PDB entry 4U5W | X-ray diffraction, 1.86 A resolution | chains A and C of the 4 polymer chains in the assembly

[Chain A (and C)]
Name: Protein Nef
Source organism: Human immunodeficiency virus type 1
Notes: chain C of this document is another copy of the same molecule, construct and numbering; everything in this record applies to it too
UniProtKB: P03407 (NEF_HV1A2); residues 62-209 here = UniProt positions 62-209
Chain sequence (149 residues; numbered 61 to 209; the number before each row is that of its first residue):
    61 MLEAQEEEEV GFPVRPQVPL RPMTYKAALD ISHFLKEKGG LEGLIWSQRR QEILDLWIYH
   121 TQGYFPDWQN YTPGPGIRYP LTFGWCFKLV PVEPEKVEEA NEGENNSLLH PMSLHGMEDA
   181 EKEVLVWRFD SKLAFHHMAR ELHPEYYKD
Not modelled in the structure: 61-71, 162-182, 209 (chain C: 61-70, 155-181, 209)
Differences from the reference sequence: initiating methionine (61)
UniProt features mapped onto this chain:
  - region: Glu66 to Glu69 (Acidic), Pro73 to Pro82 (SH3-binding), Glu112 to Trp128 (Mediates dimerization, Nef-PTE1 interaction), Val152 to Val184 (Binding to ATP6V1H)
  - motif: Pro76 to Pro79 (PxxP), Leu168, Leu169 (Dileucine internalization motif), Glu178, Asp179 (Diacidic)
  - mutagenesis: Arg75 (R75T: Complete loss of viral replication. Incapacity to trigger cellular activation, probably due to reduced interaction with the TCR environment), Ser107 (S107A: No effect), Leu168 to Leu169 (Partial loss of binding to NBP1), Glu178 to Asp179 (Partial loss of binding to NBP1)

[How chain A and chain C interact]
Pairs across the interface (32):
  Phe72(A) - Phe125(C)
  Val74(A) - Leu116(C)  hydrophobic
  Val74(A) - Tyr119(C)  hydrophobic
  Val74(A) - Phe125(C)  hydrophobic
  Val74(A) - Pro126(C)
  Phe94(A) - Arg109(C)
  Gly99(A) - Ser107(C)  hydrogen bond (backbone-side chain)
  Gly99(A) - Arg109(C)
  Gly99(A) - Arg110(C)
  Gly100(A) - Arg110(C)  hydrogen bond (backbone-side chain)
  Glu102(A) - Arg110(C)
  Leu104(A) - Leu104(C)  hydrophobic
  Leu104(A) - Arg110(C)
  Ser107(A) - Gly99(C)  hydrogen bond (side chain-backbone)
  Arg109(A) - Phe94(C)
  Arg109(A) - Gly99(C)
  Arg110(A) - Gly99(C)  hydrogen bond (side chain-backbone)
  Arg110(A) - Gly100(C)  hydrogen bond (side chain-backbone)
  Arg110(A) - Leu104(C)
  Ile113(A) - Ile113(C)  hydrophobic
  Ile113(A) - Trp117(C)
  Leu116(A) - Trp117(C)
  Leu116(A) - His120(C)
  Trp117(A) - Ile113(C)  hydrophobic
  Trp117(A) - Leu116(C)
  Tyr119(A) - Val74(C)  hydrophobic
  His120(A) - Leu116(C)
  His120(A) - His120(C)  hydrogen bond
  Phe125(A) - Gly71(C)
  Phe125(A) - Phe72(C)  hydrophobic
  Phe125(A) - Val74(C)  hydrophobic
  Pro126(A) - Val74(C)
Interface residues without a listed pair, chain A (20 interface residues in all): Pro73, Gln77, Leu101
Interface residues without a listed pair, chain C (19 interface residues in all): Gln77, Glu102

[Summary]
20 residues of chain A and 19 residues of chain C are in contact, with 6 hydrogen bonds. Polar pairs include
Gly99(A)-Ser107(C), Gly100(A)-Arg110(C) and Arg110(A)-Gly99(C). From UniProt: 6 mutagenesis sites on chain A.
Chain A and chain C are both Protein Nef (Human immunodeficiency virus type 1); the structure, Crystal
Structure of HIV-1 Nef-SF2 Core Domain in Complex with the Src Family Kinase Hck SH3-SH2 ..., was determined
by X-ray diffraction.
